5B4E - chain A; structure by X-ray diffraction, 2.70 A resolution.

[Chain A]
Protein: Sulfur Transferase TtuA
Organism: Thermus thermophilus (strain HB27 / ATCC BAA-163 / DSM 7039)
UniProtKB: Q72LF3 (Q72LF3_THET2); residues 1-321 here = UniProt positions 1-321
Sequence (329 residues; each row starts with the number of its first residue):
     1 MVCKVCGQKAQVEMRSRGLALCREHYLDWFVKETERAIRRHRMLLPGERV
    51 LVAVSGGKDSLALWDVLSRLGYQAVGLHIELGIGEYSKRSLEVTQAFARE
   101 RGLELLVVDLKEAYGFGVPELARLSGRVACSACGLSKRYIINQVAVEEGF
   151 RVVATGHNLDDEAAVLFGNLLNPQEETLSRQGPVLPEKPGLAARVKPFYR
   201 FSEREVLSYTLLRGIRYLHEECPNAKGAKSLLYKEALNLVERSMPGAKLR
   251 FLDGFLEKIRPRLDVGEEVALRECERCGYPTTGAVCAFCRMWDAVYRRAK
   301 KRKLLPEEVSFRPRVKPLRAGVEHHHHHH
Unresolved in the structure: 1, 176-180, 260-268, 319-329
Construct notes: expression tag (322-329)
Ion coordination: Zn2+ site 1: Cys3, Cys6, Cys22, His25; 4Fe-4S cluster Fe: Cys130, Cys133, Cys222; Zn2+ site 2: Cys274, Cys277, Cys286, Cys289
Residues lining bound ligands:
  - AMP-PNP (ANP; phosphoaminophosphonic acid-adenylate ester): Ala53, Val54, Ser55, Gly57, Lys58, Asp59, Ser60, Leu77, His78, Ile79, Leu81, Lys137, Ile141, Thr155, Gly156, His157, Asn158, Asp161, Glu203
  - 4Fe-4S cluster (SF4): Leu81, Ile83, Ala129, Cys130, Cys133, Lys137, Cys222, Asn224, Ala225
Curated features (UniProtKB/Swiss-Prot):
  - binding site (Zn(2+)): Cys3, Cys6, Cys22, His25, Cys274, Cys277, Cys286, Cys289
  - binding site (ATP): Ala53 to Ser55, Asp59, Ile79, Gly156, Asp161
  - binding site ([4Fe-4S] cluster): Cys130, Cys133, Cys222
  - cross-link (Glycyl lysine isopeptide (Lys-Gly)): Lys137 (interchain with G-Cter in TtuB), Lys226 (interchain with G-Cter in TtuB), Lys229 (interchain with G-Cter in TtuB)
  - mutagenesis: Lys58 (K58A: About 40% decrease in catalytic activity), Asp59 (D59A: Complete loss of catalytic activity), Cys130 (C130S: Decrease in Fe content, and about 90% decrease in catalytic activity), Cys133 (C133S: Decrease in Fe content, and almost complete loss of catalytic activity), His157 (H157A: Slight decrease in catalytic activity), Asn158 (N158A: Slight decrease in catalytic activity), Asp161 (D161A: Complete loss of catalytic activity), Glu203 (E203A: About 80% decrease in catalytic activity), Cys222 (C222S: Decrease in Fe content, and almost complete loss of catalytic activity)
From the paper describing this entry:
  - 4Fe-4S cluster coordination: Cys130, Cys133, Cys222
  - mutagenesis - C130S, C133S, C222S: decreased catalytic activity
  - mutagenesis - C130S/C133S, C130S/C222S, C130S/C133S/C222S, C133S/C222S: abolished catalytic activity

[In short]
Bound to chain A: AMP-PNP and 4Fe-4S cluster. UniProt lists 8 Zn2+-binding residues, 7 ATP-binding residues, 3
[4Fe-4S] cluster-binding residues and 9 mutagenesis sites. The paper reports that C130S/C133S, C130S/C222S and
C130S/C133S/C222S, among others, abolish catalytic activity; 4Fe-4S cluster coordination by Cys130, Cys133 and
Cys222; 7 substitutions were tested in all.
Chain A is Sulfur Transferase TtuA (Thermus thermophilus (strain HB27 / ATCC BAA-163 / DSM 7039)); the
structure, Sulfur Transferase TtuA in complex with iron sulfur cluster and ATP derivative, was determined by
X-ray diffraction, deposited together with 5B4F and 5GHA.
